7U79 - chains A and T of the 3 polymer chains in the assembly; structure by X-ray diffraction, 1.69 A resolution.

# Chain A
Protein: DNA polymerase eta
Organism: Homo sapiens
Notes: EC 2.7.7.7
Reference sequence: Q9Y253 (POLH_HUMAN); numbering as in UniProt (aligned over 1-432)
Amino-acid sequence (435 residues; row label = number of the first residue in the row; numbers below 1 keep their minus sign (Gly-2 is residue -2)):
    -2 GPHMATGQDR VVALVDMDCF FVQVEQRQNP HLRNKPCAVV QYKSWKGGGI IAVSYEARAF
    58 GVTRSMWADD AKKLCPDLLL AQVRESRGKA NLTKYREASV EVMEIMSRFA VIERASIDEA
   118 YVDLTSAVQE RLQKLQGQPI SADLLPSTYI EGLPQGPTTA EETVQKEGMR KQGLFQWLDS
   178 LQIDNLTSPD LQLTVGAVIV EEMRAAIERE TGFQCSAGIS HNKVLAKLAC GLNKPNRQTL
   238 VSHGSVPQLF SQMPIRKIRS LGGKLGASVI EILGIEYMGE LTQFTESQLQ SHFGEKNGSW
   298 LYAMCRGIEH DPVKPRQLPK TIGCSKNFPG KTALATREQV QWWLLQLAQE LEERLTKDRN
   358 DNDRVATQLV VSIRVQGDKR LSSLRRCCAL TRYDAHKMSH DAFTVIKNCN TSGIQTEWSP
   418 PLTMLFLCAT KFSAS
Not modelled in the structure: 155-159
Sequence notes: expression tag (-2 to 0)
Ion coordination: Mg2+ site 1: Asp13, Asp115, Glu116 (together with 2'-deoxyguanosine-5'-triphosphate) (shared with 2 residues of chain P); Mg2+ site 2: Asp13, Met14, Asp115 (together with diphosphate) (shared with 1 residue of chain P)
Ligand contacts: 2'-deoxyguanosine-5'-triphosphate / diphosphate: Asp13, Met14, Asp15, Cys16, Phe17, Phe18, Gln38, Ile48, Ala49, Tyr52, Arg55, Arg61, Leu89, Ile114, Asp115, Glu116, Lys231
Swiss-Prot annotation at these positions:
  - binding site (Mg(2+)): Asp13, Met14, Asp115, Glu116
  - binding site (Mn(2+)): Asp13, Met14, Asp115, Glu116
  - binding site (a 2'-deoxyribonucleoside 5'-triphosphate): Arg61
  - natural variant: Val37 (deletion: In XPV), Leu75 (deletion: In XPV), Arg93 (R93P: In XPV), Arg111 (R111H: In XPV), Thr122 (T122P: In XPV), Gly153 (G153D: In a breast cancer sample), Thr191 (T191P: In XPV), Gly263 (G263V: In XPV), Val266 (V266D: In XPV), Gly295 (G295R: In XPV), Arg361 (R361S: In XPV)
  - mutagenesis: Tyr52 (Y52A/F: Reduces DNA polymerase activity; Y52E: Reduces DNA polymerase activity. Increases fidelity of replication and reduces translesion bypass), Arg61 (R61A: Reduces enzymatic activity by two-thirds), Ser62 (S62G: Increased DNA polymerase activity and translesion bypass compared to wild-type), Ala68 (A68S/V: Severe reduction in thymine dimer translesion bypass), Asn324 to Pro326 (Reduces binding to chromatin and to monoubiquitinated PCNA. Abolishes binding to monoubiquitinated PCNA; when associated with 705-E--H-713 Del)

# Chain T
Molecule: 12-nt DNA strand
Sequence (12 nucleotides; numbered 1 to 12; the number before each row is that of its first residue):
     1 CATTATGACG CT
Ligand contacts: 2'-deoxyguanosine-5'-triphosphate / diphosphate: DT3, DT4, DA5

# How chain A and chain T interact
Residue-residue contacts - 44 pairs, chain A then chain T:
  Gln38(A) - DT4(T)  hydrogen bond to the base
  Gln38(A) - DA5(T)  sugar contact
  Tyr39(A) - DT4(T)  phosphate contact
  Tyr39(A) - DA5(T)  hydrogen bond to the phosphate
  Trp42(A) - DA2(T)  stacking on the base
  Gly46(A) - DT3(T)  base contact
  Ile47(A) - DT3(T)  base contact
  Ile48(A) - DT3(T)  base contact
  Arg61(A) - DT3(T)  base contact
  Arg61(A) - DT4(T)  hydrogen bond to the base
  Ser62(A) - DT3(T)  hydrogen bond to the base
  Trp64(A) - DA2(T)  phosphate contact
  Trp64(A) - DT3(T)  phosphate contact
  Lys86(A) - DT6(T)  salt bridge to the phosphate
  Ala87(A) - DA5(T)  sugar contact
  Leu89(A) - DA5(T)  phosphate contact
  Leu89(A) - DT6(T)  phosphate contact
  Arg93(A) - DT6(T)  salt bridge to the phosphate
  Arg93(A) - DG7(T)  salt bridge to the phosphate
  Lys311(A) - DC9(T)  phosphate contact
  Arg313(A) - DA8(T)  salt bridge to the phosphate
  Pro316(A) - DA8(T)  phosphate contact
  Lys317(A) - DA8(T)  hydrogen bond to the phosphate
  Lys317(A) - DC9(T)  salt bridge to the phosphate
  Thr318(A) - DG7(T)  sugar contact
  Thr318(A) - DA8(T)  hydrogen bond to the phosphate
  Ile319(A) - DG7(T)  phosphate contact
  Gly320(A) - DT6(T)  sugar contact
  Gly320(A) - DG7(T)  hydrogen bond to the phosphate
  Cys321(A) - DT6(T)  phosphate contact
  Ser322(A) - DA5(T)  sugar contact
  Ser322(A) - DT6(T)  hydrogen bond to the phosphate
  Lys323(A) - DA5(T)  salt bridge to the phosphate
  Asn324(A) - DT4(T)  hydrogen bond to the phosphate
  Asn324(A) - DA5(T)  hydrogen bond to the phosphate
  Pro326(A) - DC1(T)  phosphate contact
  Pro326(A) - DA2(T)  sugar contact
  Pro326(A) - DT4(T)  phosphate contact
  Gly327(A) - DC1(T)  hydrogen bond to the phosphate
  Gly327(A) - DA2(T)  phosphate contact
  Lys328(A) - DA2(T)  base contact
  Thr329(A) - DA2(T)  base contact
  Arg351(A) - DT6(T)  salt bridge to the phosphate
  Arg351(A) - DG7(T)  salt bridge to the phosphate
Interface residues without a listed pair, chain A (33 interface residues in all): Glu110, Arg111, Lys293, Glu347
Interface residues without a listed pair, chain T (10 interface residues in all): DG10

# Overview
The interface between chain A and chain T involves 33 residues on one side and 10 on the other; the contacts
include 11 hydrogen bonds, 8 salt bridges and 1 aromatic stacking contact. Polar contacts include
Gln38(A)-DT4(T), Arg61(A)-DT4(T) and Ser62(A)-DT3(T).
Chain A is DNA polymerase eta (Homo sapiens) and chain T is a 12-nt DNA strand; the structure, Human DNA
polymerase eta-DNA ternary mismatch complex:reaction with 1.0 mM Mg2+ for 140s, was determined by X-ray
diffraction, deposited together with 7U72, 7U73, 7U74, 7U75, 7U76, 7U77 and 26 further entries.
